1S9E - chains A and B; structure by X-ray diffraction, 2.60 A resolution.

== Chain A ==
Protein: POL polyprotein [Contains:Reverse transcriptase]
Source organism: Human immunodeficiency virus 1
Notes: EC 2.7.7.49; fragment: p66 subunit
UniProt: P03366 (POL_HV1B1); residues 1-560 here correspond to UniProt positions 168-727 (UniProt number = residue number + 167)
Amino-acid sequence (560 residues; row label = number of the first residue in the row):
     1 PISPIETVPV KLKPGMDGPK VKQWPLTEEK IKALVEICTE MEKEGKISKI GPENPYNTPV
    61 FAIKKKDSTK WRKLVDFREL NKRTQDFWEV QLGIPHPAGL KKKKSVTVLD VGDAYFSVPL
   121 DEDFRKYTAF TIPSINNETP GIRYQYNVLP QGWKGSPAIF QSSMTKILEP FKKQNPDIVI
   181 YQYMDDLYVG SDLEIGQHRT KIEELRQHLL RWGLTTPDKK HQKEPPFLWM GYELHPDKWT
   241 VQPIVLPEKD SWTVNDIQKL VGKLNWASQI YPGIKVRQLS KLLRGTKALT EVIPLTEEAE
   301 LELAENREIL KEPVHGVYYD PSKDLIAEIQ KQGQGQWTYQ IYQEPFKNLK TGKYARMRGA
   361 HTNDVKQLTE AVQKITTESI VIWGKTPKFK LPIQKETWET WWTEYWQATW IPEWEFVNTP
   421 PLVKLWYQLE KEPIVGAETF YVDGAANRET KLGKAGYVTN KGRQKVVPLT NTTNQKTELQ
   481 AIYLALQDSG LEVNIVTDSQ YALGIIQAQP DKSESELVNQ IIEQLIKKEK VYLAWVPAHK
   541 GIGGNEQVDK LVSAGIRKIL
Unresolved in the structure: 553-560
Sequence notes: engineered mutation Ser280 (Cys447 in P03366)
Small-molecule neighbours: ADB (4-[4-amino-6-(2,6-dichloro-phenoxy)-[1,3,5]triazin-2-ylamino]-benzonitrile): Pro95, Leu100, Lys101, Lys103, Val106, Val179, Tyr181, Tyr188, Phe227, Trp229, Leu234, His235, Pro236, Tyr318
From the paper describing this entry:
  - binding site for ADB: Pro95, Leu100, Lys101, Val179, Tyr181, Tyr188, Trp229, Leu234

== Chain B ==
Protein: POL polyprotein [Contains: Reverse transcriptase]
Source organism: Human immunodeficiency virus 1
Notes: EC 2.7.7.49; fragment: p51 subunit
UniProt: P03366 (POL_HV1B1); residues 1-430 here correspond to UniProt positions 168-597 (UniProt number = residue number + 167)
Amino-acid sequence (430 residues; each row starts with the number of its first residue):
     1 PISPIETVPV KLKPGMDGPK VKQWPLTEEK IKALVEICTE MEKEGKISKI GPENPYNTPV
    61 FAIKKKDSTK WRKLVDFREL NKRTQDFWEV QLGIPHPAGL KKKKSVTVLD VGDAYFSVPL
   121 DEDFRKYTAF TIPSINNETP GIRYQYNVLP QGWKGSPAIF QSSMTKILEP FKKQNPDIVI
   181 YQYMDDLYVG SDLEIGQHRT KIEELRQHLL RWGLTTPDKK HQKEPPFLWM GYELHPDKWT
   241 VQPIVLPEKD SWTVNDIQKL VGKLNWASQI YPGIKVRQLS KLLRGTKALT EVIPLTEEAE
   301 LELAENREIL KEPVHGVYYD PSKDLIAEIQ KQGQGQWTYQ IYQEPFKNLK TGKYARMRGA
   361 HTNDVKQLTE AVQKITTESI VIWGKTPKFK LPIQKETWET WWTEYWQATW IPEWEFVNTP
   421 PLVKLWYQLE
Unresolved in the structure: 428-430
Sequence notes: engineered mutation Ser280 (Cys447 in P03366)

== Chain A / chain B interface ==
Contacting residue pairs (86):
  Val8(A) with Pro52(B); Glu53(B)
  Pro9(A) with Glu53(B)
  Gln85(A) with Glu53(B), hydrogen bond (side chain-backbone)
  Asp86(A) with Lys20(B), salt bridge; Pro55(B)
  Phe87(A) with Pro52(B); Glu53(B)
  Trp88(A) with Pro52(B), hydrogen bond (backbone-backbone); Asn54(B); Pro55(B); Asn57(B); Thr131(B); Arg143(B)
  Gly93(A) with Asn137(B)
  Pro95(A) with Asn136(B)
  His96(A) with Asn136(B), hydrogen bond (backbone-side chain)
  Gly99(A) with Asn136(B); Glu138(B)
  Gln161(A) with Pro140(B)
  Ser162(A) with Pro52(B)
  Thr165(A) with Pro140(B)
  Tyr181(A) with Glu138(B)
  Glu370(A) with Gln394(B)
  Gln373(A) with Gln394(B); Glu396(B); Thr397(B), hydrogen bond; Thr400(B), hydrogen bond
  Ile380(A) with Leu26(B); Thr400(B)
  Val381(A) with Asn136(B), hydrogen bond (backbone-backbone); Asn137(B)
  Ile382(A) with Ile135(B); Asn136(B), hydrogen bond (backbone-side chain)
  Trp383(A) with Ile135(B)
  Gly384(A) with Thr27(B); Glu28(B), hydrogen bond (backbone-backbone); Ile135(B)
  Trp402(A) with Lys331(B), hydrogen bond (backbone-side chain)
  Tyr405(A) with Lys331(B)
  Trp406(A) with Lys331(B); Pro392(B), hydrophobic; Val417(B); Asn418(B); Thr419(B); Pro420(B)
  Gln407(A) with Lys331(B); Pro392(B); Ile393(B), hydrogen bond (side chain-backbone); Gln394(B), hydrogen bond (side chain-backbone)
  Ala408(A) with Trp337(B), hydrophobic; Asp364(B); Pro392(B), hydrogen bond (backbone-backbone); Ile393(B)
  Thr409(A) with Asp364(B), hydrogen bond (backbone-side chain); Val365(B)
  Trp410(A) with Asn363(B); Val365(B), hydrophobic; Trp401(B); Tyr405(B), hydrogen bond
  Pro433(A) with Asn255(B)
  Ile434(A) with Thr290(B)
  Val435(A) with Thr290(B), hydrogen bond (backbone-side chain)
  Thr439(A) with Ala288(B); Leu289(B)
  Tyr441(A) with Val254(B); Gln258(B); Thr286(B); Lys287(B), hydrogen bond (side chain-backbone); Ala288(B); Leu289(B)
  Asn460(A) with Thr286(B); Ala288(B)
  Asn494(A) with Leu289(B)
  Tyr532(A) with Asn255(B), hydrogen bond; Leu289(B), hydrophobic
  Val536(A) with Gln258(B)
  Lys540(A) with Asn265(B)
  Ile542(A) with Leu283(B); Gly285(B)
  Gly543(A) with Arg284(B), hydrogen bond (backbone-side chain)
  Gly544(A) with Arg284(B); Gly285(B); Thr286(B)
  Glu546(A) with Arg284(B), salt bridge
  Gln547(A) with Arg284(B)
Interface residues without a listed pair, chain A (61 interface residues in all): Glu89, Leu92, Leu100, Ala158, Ile159, Lys366, Thr376, Thr377, Thr386, Glu404, Glu432, Gly436, Val458, Thr459, Val496, Ala534, Trp535, Pro537
Interface residues without a listed pair, chain B (53 interface residues in all): Lys22, Pro25, Tyr56, Lys259, Gly262, Leu368, Leu422, Lys424

== Overview ==
61 residues of chain A face 53 of chain B across their interface, with 18 hydrogen bonds and 2 salt bridges.
Polar contacts include Asp86(A)-Lys20(B), Glu546(A)-Arg284(B) and Gln85(A)-Glu53(B). Chain A binds compound
ADB. From the paper: a binding site for ADB at Pro95(A), Leu100(A) and Lys101(A) among others.
Chain A is POL polyprotein [Contains:Reverse transcriptase] and chain B is POL polyprotein [Contains: Reverse
transcriptase], both from Human immunodeficiency virus 1; the structure, Crystal structure of HIV-1 reverse
transcriptase (RT) in complex with janssen-R129385, was determined by X-ray diffraction together with 1S6P,
1S6Q, 1S9G, 1SUQ and 1SV5 from the same study.
